PDB entry 4DFU | X-ray diffraction, 1.98 A resolution | chain A

== Chain A ==
Molecule: APH(2")-Id
Source organism: Enterococcus casseliflavus
UniProtKB: O68183 (O68183_ENTCA); numbering as in UniProt (aligned over 1-301)
Amino-acid sequence (322 residues; row label = number of the first residue in the row; numbers below 1 keep their minus sign (Mse-20 is residue -20)):
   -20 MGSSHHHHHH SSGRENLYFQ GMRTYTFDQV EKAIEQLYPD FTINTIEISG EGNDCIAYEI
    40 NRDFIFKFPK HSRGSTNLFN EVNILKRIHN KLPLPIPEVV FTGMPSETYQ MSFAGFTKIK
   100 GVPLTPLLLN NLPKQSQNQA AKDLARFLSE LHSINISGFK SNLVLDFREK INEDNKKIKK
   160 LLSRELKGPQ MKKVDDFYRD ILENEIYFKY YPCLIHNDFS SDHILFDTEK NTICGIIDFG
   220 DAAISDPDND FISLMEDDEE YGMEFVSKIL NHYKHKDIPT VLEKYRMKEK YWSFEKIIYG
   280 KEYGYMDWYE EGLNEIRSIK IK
Not modelled in the structure: -20 to 2, 299-301
Modified residues: Mse-20, Mse1 (selenomethionine); Mse83, Mse90, Mse170, Mse234, Mse242, Mse266, Mse285 (selenomethionine; parent Met)
Differences from the reference sequence: expression tag (-20 to 0)
Small-molecule neighbours:
  - kanamycin a (KAN): Asn32, Asp33, Asp197, Ser199, Asp201, His202, Asp220, Glu235, Glu238, Glu239, Lys267, Glu268, Trp271, Tyr278, Trp287
  - 3,5,7,3',4'-pentahydroxyflavone (QUE): Ile44, Lys46, Glu60, Pro76, Phe95, Thr96, Lys97, Ile98, Lys99, Gly100, Val101, Pro102, Leu204, Ile216, Asp217
From the paper describing this entry:
  - binding site for 3,5,7,3',4'-pentahydroxyflavone: Ile44, Lys46, Phe95, Ile98, Gly100, Leu204, Ile216, Asp217

== In short ==
Chain A binds kanamycin a and 3,5,7,3',4'-pentahydroxyflavone. The paper reports a binding site for
3,5,7,3',4'-pentahydroxyflavone at Ile44, Lys46 and Phe95 among others.
Chain A is APH(2")-Id (Enterococcus casseliflavus); the structure, Inhibition of an antibiotic resistance
enzyme: crystal structure of aminoglycoside phosphotransferase APH(2")-ID/APH(2")-IVA in complex with
kanamycin ..., was determined by X-ray diffraction, deposited together with 4DE4, 4DFB and 4DBX.
